4OIR - chains C and F of the 9 polymer chains in the assembly; structure by X-ray diffraction, 3.10 A resolution.

# Chain C
Name: DNA-directed RNA polymerase subunit beta
Organism: Thermus thermophilus
Notes: EC 2.7.7.6
Reference sequence: Q8RQE9 (RPOB_THET8); numbering as in UniProt (aligned over 1-1119)
Sequence (1119 residues; each row starts with the number of its first residue):
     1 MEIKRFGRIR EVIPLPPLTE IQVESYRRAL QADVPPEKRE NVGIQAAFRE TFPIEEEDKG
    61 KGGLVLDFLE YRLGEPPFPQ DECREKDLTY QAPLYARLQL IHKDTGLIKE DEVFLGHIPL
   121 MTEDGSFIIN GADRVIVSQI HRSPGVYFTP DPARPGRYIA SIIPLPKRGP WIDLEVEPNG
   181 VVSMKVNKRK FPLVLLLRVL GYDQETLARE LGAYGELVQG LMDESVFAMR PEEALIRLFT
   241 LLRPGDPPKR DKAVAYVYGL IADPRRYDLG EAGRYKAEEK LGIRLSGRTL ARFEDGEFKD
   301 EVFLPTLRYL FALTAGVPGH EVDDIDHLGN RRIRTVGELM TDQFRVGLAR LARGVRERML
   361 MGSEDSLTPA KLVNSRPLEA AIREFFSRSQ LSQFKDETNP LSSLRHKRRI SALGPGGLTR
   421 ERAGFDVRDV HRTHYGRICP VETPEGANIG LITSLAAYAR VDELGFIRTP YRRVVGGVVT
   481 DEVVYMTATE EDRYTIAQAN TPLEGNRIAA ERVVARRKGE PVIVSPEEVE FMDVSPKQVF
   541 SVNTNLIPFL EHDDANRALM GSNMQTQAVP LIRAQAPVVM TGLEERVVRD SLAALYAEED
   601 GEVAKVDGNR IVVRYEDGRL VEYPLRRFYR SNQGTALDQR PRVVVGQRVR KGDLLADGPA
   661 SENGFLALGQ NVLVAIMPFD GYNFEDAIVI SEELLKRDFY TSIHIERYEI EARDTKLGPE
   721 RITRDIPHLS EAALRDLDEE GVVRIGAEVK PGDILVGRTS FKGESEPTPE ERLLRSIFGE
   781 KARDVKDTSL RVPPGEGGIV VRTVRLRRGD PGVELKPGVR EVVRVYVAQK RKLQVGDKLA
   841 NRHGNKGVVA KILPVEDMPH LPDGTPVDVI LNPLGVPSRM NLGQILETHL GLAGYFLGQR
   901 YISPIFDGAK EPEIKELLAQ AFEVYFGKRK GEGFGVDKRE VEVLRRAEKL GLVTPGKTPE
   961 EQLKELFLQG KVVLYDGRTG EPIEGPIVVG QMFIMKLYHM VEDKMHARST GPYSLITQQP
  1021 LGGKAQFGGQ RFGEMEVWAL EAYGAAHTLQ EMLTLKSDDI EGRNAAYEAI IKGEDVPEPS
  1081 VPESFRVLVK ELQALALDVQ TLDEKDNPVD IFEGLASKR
Not modelled in the structure: 57-62, 1119
Residues lining bound ligands: rifamycin SV (RFV): Arg134, Val137, Ser389, Gln390, Leu391, Ser392, Gln393, Phe394, Lys395, Asp396, Arg405, His406, Arg409, Ser411, Leu413, Gly414, Arg420, Pro444, Asn448, Ile452, Gln633, Tyr998

# Chain F
Name: DNA directed RNA polymerase sigma factor A
Organism: Thermus thermophilus
Reference sequence: Q5SKW1 (Q5SKW1_THET8); numbering as in UniProt (aligned over 1-423)
Sequence (443 residues; numbered -19 to 423; the number before each row is that of its first residue; numbers below 1 keep their minus sign (Met-19 is residue -19)):
   -19 MGSSHHHHHH SSGLVPRGSH MKKSKRKNAQ AQEAQETEVL VQEEAEELPE FPEGEPDPDL
    41 EDPDLTLEDD LLDLPEEGEG LDLEEEEEDL PIPKISTSDP VRQYLHEIGQ VPLLTLEEEV
   101 ELARKVEEGM EAIKKLSEIT GLDPDLIREV VRAKILGSAR VRHIPGLKET LDPKTVEEID
   161 QKLKSLPKEH KRYLHIAREG EAARQHLIEA NLRLVVSIAK KYTGRGLSFL DLIQEGNQGL
   221 IRAVEKFEYK RRFKFSTYAT WWIRQAINRA IADQARTIRI PVHMVETINK LSRTARQLQQ
   281 ELGREPTYEE IAEAMGPGWD AKRVEETLKI AQEPVSLETP IGDEKDSFYG DFIPDEHLPS
   341 PVDAATQSLL SEELEKALSK LSEREAMVLK LRKGLIDGRE HTLEEVGAFF GVTRERIRQI
   401 ENKALRKLKY HESRTRKLRD FLD
Not modelled in the structure: -19 to 77
Sequence notes: expression tag (-19 to 0)
Metal / ion sites: Mg2+: Gly296, Trp299

# Interface between chain C and chain F
Contacting residue pairs (68; chain C residue first):
  Phe114(C) with Gln279(F); Gln280(F); Gly283(F)
  His117(C) with Gly283(F), hydrogen bond (side chain-backbone)
  Pro244(C) with Arg82(F), hydrogen bond (backbone-side chain)
  Glu357(C) with Lys201(F)
  Met361(C) with Lys201(F)
  Ala370(C) with Gln280(F), hydrogen bond (backbone-side chain)
  Val373(C) with Gln280(F)
  Asn374(C) with Arg276(F)
  Ser375(C) with Gln279(F), hydrogen bond
  Arg376(C) with Arg276(F); Gln279(F); Glu285(F), salt bridge
  Glu379(C) with Gln279(F)
  Arg420(C) with Glu324(F)
  Arg713(C) with Lys309(F)
  His728(C) with Asp423(F)
  Thr768(C) with Gln347(F)
  Pro769(C) with Gly374(F); Leu375(F)
  Glu770(C) with Leu350(F); Ser351(F), hydrogen bond; Leu354(F)
  Glu771(C) with Gln347(F), hydrogen bond; Leu350(F)
  Arg772(C) with Glu380(F), salt bridge
  Leu773(C) with Lys373(F); Leu375(F), hydrophobic
  Leu774(C) with Phe421(F)
  Ser776(C) with Lys373(F), hydrogen bond; Leu405(F)
  Ile777(C) with Lys409(F)
  Phe778(C) with Glu412(F); Leu418(F); Arg419(F); Leu422(F), hydrophobic
  Arg808(C) with Glu305(F), salt bridge
  Glu814(C) with Thr287(F); Tyr288(F), hydrogen bond (side chain-backbone)
  Leu815(C) with Tyr288(F), hydrogen bond (backbone-side chain)
  Lys816(C) with Tyr288(F)
  Pro817(C) with Tyr288(F); Glu305(F); Gln312(F)
  Gly818(C) with Glu305(F), hydrogen bond (backbone-side chain)
  Tyr1013(C) with Pro334(F); Asp335(F), hydrogen bond (backbone-backbone); Pro341(F)
  Ser1014(C) with Asp335(F)
  Leu1015(C) with Ile333(F), hydrophobic; Asp335(F)
  Gln1018(C) with Asp335(F), hydrogen bond; Leu338(F)
  Leu1021(C) with Asp331(F); Pro334(F), hydrophobic
  Gln1026(C) with Phe332(F)
  Ile1060(C) with Leu338(F), hydrophobic
  Asn1064(C) with Ser340(F); Pro341(F)
  Tyr1067(C) with Pro341(F); Val342(F), hydrophobic; Ala345(F), hydrophobic
  Glu1068(C) with Ser348(F), hydrogen bond
  Ile1071(C) with Ala345(F), hydrophobic
  Lys1072(C) with Ser348(F); Leu349(F); Glu352(F), salt bridge
Also at the interface, not in a pair above, chain C (52 interface residues in all): Tyr95, Arg243, Arg353, Arg358, Lys716, Arg775, Val819, Thr1010, Pro1012, Arg1063
Also at the interface, not in a pair above, chain F (56 interface residues in all): Thr203, Arg284, Pro286, Glu289, Leu308, Ile310, Asp323, Gly330, Pro339, Ala344, Leu358, Leu369, Gly378, Leu408

# In short
52 residues of chain C and 56 residues of chain F are in contact, with 13 hydrogen bonds and 4 salt bridges.
Among the polar pairs are Arg376(C)-Glu285(F), Arg772(C)-Glu380(F) and Arg808(C)-Glu305(F). Ligands of chain
C: rifamycin SV. Gly296(F) and Trp299(F) form the Mg2+ site.
Chain C is DNA-directed RNA polymerase subunit beta and chain F is DNA directed RNA polymerase sigma factor A,
both from Thermus thermophilus; the structure, Crystal structure of Thermus thermophilus RNA polymerase
transcription initiation complex soaked with GE23077 and rifamycin SV, was determined by X-ray diffraction
(same publication as 4MQ9, 4OIN, 4OIO, 4OIP and 4OIQ).
